4PBA - chains B and E of the 6 polymer chains in the assembly; structure by X-ray diffraction, 3.30 A resolution.

[Chain B]
Molecule: Uncharacterized protein AbaSI
From: Acinetobacter baumannii
UniProtKB: B0VN39 (B0VN39_ACIBS); residue numbers follow UniProt; this construct covers 1-321
Chain sequence (321 residues; numbered 1 to 321; the number before each row is that of its first residue):
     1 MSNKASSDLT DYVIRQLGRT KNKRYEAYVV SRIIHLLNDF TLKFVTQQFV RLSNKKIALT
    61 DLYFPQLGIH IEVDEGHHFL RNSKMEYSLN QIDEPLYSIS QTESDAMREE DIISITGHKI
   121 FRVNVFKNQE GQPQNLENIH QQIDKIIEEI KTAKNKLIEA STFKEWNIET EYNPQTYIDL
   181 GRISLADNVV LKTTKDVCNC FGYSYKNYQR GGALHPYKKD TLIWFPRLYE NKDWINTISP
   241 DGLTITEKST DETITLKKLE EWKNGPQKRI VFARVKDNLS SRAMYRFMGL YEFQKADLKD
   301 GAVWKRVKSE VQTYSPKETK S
Disordered / not traced: 1-4, 318-321
Construct notes: engineered mutation Ser-2 (Cys in B0VN39), Ser-309 (Cys in B0VN39), Ser-321 (Cys in B0VN39)
From the paper describing this entry:
  - catalytic residues: Lys-23, Asp-61, Glu-72, Val-73, Asp-74, Glu-75, His-78 (proposed by the authors, not directly observed)
  - mutagenesis - K23A, D61A, E75A, H78A, D105A, W234A, L259A, R269A, W304A: abolished catalytic activity
  - mutagenesis - D74A, E103A, R108A, W224A, N236A: decreased catalytic activity
  - mutagenesis - H77A, Q209A, T253A, K263A: unchanged catalytic activity

[Chain E]
Molecule: 32-nt DNA strand
Sequence (32 nucleotides; row label = number of the first residue in the row):
     1 CTAAXGTGGA TGATAATTAT CATCCACGTT AG
Disordered / not traced: 1
Modified / non-standard residues: 5HC (2'-deoxy-5-(hydroxymethyl)cytidine 5'-(dihydrogen phosphate)) at position 5

[Chain B / chain E interface]
Contacting residue pairs (6):
  Thr-20(B) / DA16(E)  phosphate contact
  Thr-20(B) / DT17(E)  phosphate contact
  Asn-82(B) / DT17(E)  hydrogen bond to the phosphate
  Lys-206(B) / DA26(E)  salt bridge to the phosphate
  Asn-207(B) / DA26(E)  hydrogen bond to the phosphate
  Asn-207(B) / DC27(E)  phosphate contact
Other interface residues (no listed pair), chain B (5 interface residues in all): Gln-209

[Overview]
The interface between chain B and chain E involves 5 residues on one side and 4 on the other, with 2 hydrogen
bonds and 1 salt bridge. Polar pairs include Asn-82(B)/DT17(E), Asn-207(B)/DA26(E) and Lys-206(B)/DA26(E). The
paper reports catalytic residues Lys-23(B), Asp-61(B) and Glu-72(B) among others; K23A, D61A and E75A of chain
B, among others, abolish catalytic activity; 18 substitutions were tested in all.
Here chain B is Uncharacterized protein AbaSI (Acinetobacter baumannii) and chain E is a 32-nt DNA strand.
Entry 4PBA (The 5-Hydroxymethylcytosine-Specific Restriction Enzyme AbaSI in a Complex with Substrate-like
DNA) was determined by X-ray diffraction, deposited together with 4PAR and 4PBB.
